1RWG - chain A; structure by X-ray diffraction, 1.50 A resolution.

# Chain A
Molecule: chondroitin AC lyase
Organism: Arthrobacter aurescens
Notes: EC 4.2.2.5
Reference sequence: P84141 (P84141_ARTAU); residue numbers follow UniProt; this construct covers 1-757
Amino-acid sequence (757 residues; each row starts with the number of its first residue):
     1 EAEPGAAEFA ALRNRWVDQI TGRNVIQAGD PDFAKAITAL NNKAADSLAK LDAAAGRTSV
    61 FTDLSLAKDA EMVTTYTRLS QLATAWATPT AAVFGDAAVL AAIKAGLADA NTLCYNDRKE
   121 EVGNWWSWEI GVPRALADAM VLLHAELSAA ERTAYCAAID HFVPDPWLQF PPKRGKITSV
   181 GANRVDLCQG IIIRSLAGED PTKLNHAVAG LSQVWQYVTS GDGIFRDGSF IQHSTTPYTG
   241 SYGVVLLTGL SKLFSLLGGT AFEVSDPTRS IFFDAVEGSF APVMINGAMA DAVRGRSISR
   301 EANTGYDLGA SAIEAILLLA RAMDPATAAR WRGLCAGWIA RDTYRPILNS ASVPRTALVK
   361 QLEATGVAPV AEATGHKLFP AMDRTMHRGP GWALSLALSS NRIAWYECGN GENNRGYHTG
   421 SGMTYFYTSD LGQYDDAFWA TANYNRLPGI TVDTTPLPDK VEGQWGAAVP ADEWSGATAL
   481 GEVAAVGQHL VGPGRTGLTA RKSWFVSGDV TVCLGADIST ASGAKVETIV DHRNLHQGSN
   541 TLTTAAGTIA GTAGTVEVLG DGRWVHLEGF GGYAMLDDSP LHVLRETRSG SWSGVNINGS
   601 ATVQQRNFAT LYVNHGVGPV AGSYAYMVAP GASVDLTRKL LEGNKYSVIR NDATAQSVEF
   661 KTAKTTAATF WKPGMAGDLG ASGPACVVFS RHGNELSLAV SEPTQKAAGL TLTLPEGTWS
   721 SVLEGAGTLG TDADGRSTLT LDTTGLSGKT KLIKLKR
Disordered / not traced: 1-3
Metal / ion sites: Na+: His233, Thr235, Trp465

# In short
His233, Thr235 and Trp465 coordinate Na+.
Chain A is chondroitin AC lyase (Arthrobacter aurescens); the structure, Crystal structure of Arthrobacter
aurescens chondroitin AC lyase in complex with chondroitin tetrasaccharide, was determined by X-ray
diffraction (same publication as 1RW9, 1RWA, 1RWC, 1RWF and 1RWH).
